Entry 6O1L (electron microscopy, 3.37 A resolution); this record covers chains A and O of the 17 polymer chains in the assembly.

[Chain A]
Protein: Catabolite repression control protein
Source organism: Pseudomonas aeruginosa
Notes: EC 3.1.11.2
UniProtKB: Q51380 (Q51380_PSEAI); residue numbers follow UniProt; this construct covers 1-259
Chain sequence (262 residues; each row starts with the number of its first residue; numbers below 1 keep their minus sign (Gly-2 is residue -2)):
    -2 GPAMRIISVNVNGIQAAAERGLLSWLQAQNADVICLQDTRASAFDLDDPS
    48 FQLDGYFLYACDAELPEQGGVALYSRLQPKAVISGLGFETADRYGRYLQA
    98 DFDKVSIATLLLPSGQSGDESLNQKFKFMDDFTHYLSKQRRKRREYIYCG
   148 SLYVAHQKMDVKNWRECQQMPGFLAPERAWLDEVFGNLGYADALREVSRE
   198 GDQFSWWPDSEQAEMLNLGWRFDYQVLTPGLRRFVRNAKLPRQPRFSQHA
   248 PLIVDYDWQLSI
Construct notes: expression tag (-2 to 0)
Reported in the primary citation:
  - mutagenesis - R140E: abolished binding to Hfq
  - mutagenesis - E142R, R230E: decreased binding to Hfq

[Chain O]
Molecule: 18-nt RNA strand
Sequence (18 nucleotides; numbered 1 to 18; the number before each row is that of its first residue):
     1 AAAAAUAACAACAAGAGG

[Chain A / chain O interface]
Pairs across the interface (8; chain A residue first):
  Lys77(A) - A1(O)  sugar contact
  Ala78(A) - A1(O)  base contact
  Asp98(A) - A1(O)  sugar contact
  Arg138(A) - G15(O)  base contact
  Arg138(A) - G18(O)  salt bridge to the phosphate
  Lys139(A) - G18(O)  base contact
  Arg140(A) - A3(O)  salt bridge to the phosphate
  Arg141(A) - A2(O)  salt bridge to the phosphate
Interface residues without a listed pair, chain A (9 interface residues in all): Ile80, Lys135
Interface residues without a listed pair, chain O (6 interface residues in all): G17

[Summary]
9 residues of chain A face 6 of chain O across their interface, with 3 salt bridges. Among the polar pairs are
Arg138(A)-G18(O), Arg140(A)-A3(O) and Arg141(A)-A2(O). The paper reports that E142R and R230E of chain A
reduce binding to Hfq; R140E of chain A abolishes binding to Hfq.
Here chain A is Catabolite repression control protein (Pseudomonas aeruginosa) and chain O is an 18-nt RNA
strand. Entry 6O1L (Architectural principles for Hfq/Crc-mediated regulation of gene expression Hfq-Crc-amiE
2:3:2 complex) was determined by electron microscopy together with 6O1K and 6O1M from the same study.
